8WDU - chains C and 3 of the 36 polymer chains in the assembly; structure by electron microscopy, 2.24 A resolution.

[Chain C]
Name: Photosynthetic reaction center cytochrome c subunit
From: Allochromatium vinosum DSM 180
UniProt: O82947 (CYCR_ALLVD); numbering as in UniProt (aligned over 1-383)
Chain sequence (383 residues; numbered 1 to 383; the number before each row is that of its first residue):
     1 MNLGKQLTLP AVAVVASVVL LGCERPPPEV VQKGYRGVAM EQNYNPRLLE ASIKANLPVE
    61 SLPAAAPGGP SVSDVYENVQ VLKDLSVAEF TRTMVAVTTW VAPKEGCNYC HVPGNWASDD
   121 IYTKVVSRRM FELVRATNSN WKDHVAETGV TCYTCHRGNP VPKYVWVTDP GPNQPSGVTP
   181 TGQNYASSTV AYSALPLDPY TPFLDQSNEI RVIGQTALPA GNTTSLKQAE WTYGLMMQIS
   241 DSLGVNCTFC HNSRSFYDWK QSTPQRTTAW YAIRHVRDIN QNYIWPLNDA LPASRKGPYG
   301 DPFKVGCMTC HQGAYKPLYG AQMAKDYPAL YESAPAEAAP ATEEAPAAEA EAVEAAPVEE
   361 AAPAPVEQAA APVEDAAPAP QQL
Disordered / not traced: 1-22, 334-383
Covalently attached groups: palmitic acid (PLM) linked to Cys23
Bound ions: heme Fe (4 sites), coordinated by Met94, His111, Met130, His144, His156, Met236, His251, His311; Mg2+: Gln183, Glu230 (shared with 1 residue of chain M)
Ligand contacts:
  - heme (HEM), molecule 1: Tyr76, Glu77, Asn78, Val79, Gln80, Val81, Leu82, Phe90, Met94, Val95, Val97, Thr98, Val101, Gly106, Cys107, Cys110, His111, Trp116, Ala117, Lys124, Ser127, Arg128, Phe131
  - heme (HEM), molecule 2: Val97, Val101, Tyr109, Cys110, Tyr122, Thr123, Val126, Ser127, Met130, Phe131, Leu133, Val134, Val150, Thr151, Cys152, Cys155, His156, Pro160, Val161, Pro162, Val165, Ile279, Ile284, Leu291, Arg295, Phe303, Lys304, Val305, Thr309, Cys310
  - heme (HEM), molecule 3: His144, Val145, Ala146, Thr148, Gly149, Val150, Leu204, Ile239, Leu243, Phe249, Gln265, Thr268, Ala269, Ala272, Ile273, His275, Val276, Ile279, Val305, Gly306, Cys307, Cys310, His311, Tyr315, Lys316, Pro317
  - heme (HEM), molecule 4: Ile210, Arg211, Val212, Ile213, Thr232, Tyr233, Met236, Met237, Ile239, Ser240, Leu243, Val245, Asn246, Cys247, Phe249, Cys250, His251, Phe256, Tyr257, Trp259, Gln265, Arg266, Ala269, Trp270, Ile273, Arg274
  - Z41 ((2S)-3-hydroxypropane-1,2-diyl dihexadecanoate): Glu24, Arg25, Pro26
Swiss-Prot annotation at these positions:
  - binding site (heme): Met94, Cys107, Cys110, His111, Met130, His144, Cys152, Cys155, His156, Met236, Cys247, Cys250, His251, Cys307, Cys310, His311
  - lipidation: Cys23 (N-palmitoyl cysteine)

[Chain 3]
Name: Antenna complex alpha/beta subunit
From: Allochromatium vinosum DSM 180
UniProt: D3RP67 (D3RP67_ALLVD); numbering as in UniProt (aligned over 1-66)
Chain sequence (66 residues; each row starts with the number of its first residue):
     1 MMPQLYKIWL AFDPRMALIG LGAFLFALAL FIHYMLLRSP EFDWLLGPDY APVTLSAGMS
    61 ALPAGR
Disordered / not traced: 1-3
Ligand contacts:
  - bacteriochlorophyll a (BCL), molecule 1: Ile8, Phe12, Phe24, Ile32
  - bacteriochlorophyll a (BCL), molecule 2: Leu18, Ile19, Leu21, Gly22, Ala23, Leu25, Phe26, Ala29, His33, Leu36, Trp44
  - bacteriochlorophyll a (BCL), molecule 3: Leu25, Leu28, Ala29, Ile32, His33, Leu36, Phe42
  - spirilloxanthin (CRT), molecule 1: Lys7, Ile8, Ala11
  - spirilloxanthin (CRT), molecule 2: Leu18, Leu21, Phe24, Leu25, Leu28, Phe31, Ile32
  - spirilloxanthin (CRT), molecule 3: Phe26, Ala29, Leu30, His33, Leu37, Trp44
  - Z41 ((2S)-3-hydroxypropane-1,2-diyl dihexadecanoate): Ala27, Leu28, Leu30, Phe31, Tyr34

[Interface between chain C and chain 3]
Contacting residue pairs - 45 pairs, chain C then chain 3:
  Arg25(C) with Leu37(3), hydrogen bond (side chain-backbone); Asp43(3), salt bridge; Leu45(3)
  Pro26(C) with Tyr34(3), hydrogen bond (backbone-side chain)
  Pro27(C) with Arg38(3)
  Val31(C) with Pro63(3); Ala64(3); Gly65(3)
  Gln32(C) with Gly65(3); Arg66(3), hydrogen bond (backbone-backbone)
  Lys33(C) with Ala64(3); Arg66(3)
  Gly34(C) with Arg66(3), hydrogen bond (backbone-side chain)
  Tyr35(C) with Arg66(3)
  Arg36(C) with Arg66(3)
  Tyr44(C) with Leu62(3), hydrophobic; Pro63(3)
  Leu49(C) with Ala61(3); Leu62(3), hydrophobic
  Glu50(C) with Tyr50(3), hydrogen bond; Pro52(3); Val53(3)
  Ile53(C) with Val53(3), hydrophobic; Leu55(3), hydrophobic; Ala61(3), hydrophobic
  Lys54(C) with Val53(3)
  Asn56(C) with Met59(3)
  Leu57(C) with Val53(3), hydrophobic; Thr54(3); Met59(3), hydrophobic
  Pro58(C) with Met59(3)
  Phe249(C) with Pro63(3), hydrophobic
  Tyr315(C) with Ser60(3), hydrogen bond (side chain-backbone); Ala61(3); Leu62(3), hydrogen bond (side chain-backbone); Pro63(3), hydrophobic
  Leu318(C) with Met59(3)
  Tyr319(C) with Met59(3); Ser60(3), hydrogen bond (backbone-backbone); Ala61(3)
  Gly320(C) with Ala57(3); Gly58(3)
  Ala321(C) with Ala57(3); Met59(3), hydrophobic
  Gln322(C) with Ala57(3), hydrogen bond (backbone-backbone)
Other interface residues (no listed pair), chain C (26 interface residues in all): Glu29, Arg47
Other interface residues (no listed pair), chain 3 (23 interface residues in all): Leu46, Ala51, Ser56

[Summary]
The interface between chain C and chain 3 involves 26 residues on one side and 23 on the other, with 9
hydrogen bonds and 1 salt bridge. Among the polar pairs are Arg25(C)-Asp43(3), Arg25(C)-Leu37(3) and
Pro26(C)-Tyr34(3).
Chain C is Photosynthetic reaction center cytochrome c subunit and chain 3 is Antenna complex alpha/beta
subunit, both from Allochromatium vinosum DSM 180; the structure, Photosynthetic LH1-RC complex from the
purple sulfur bacterium Allochromatium vinosum purified by sucrose density, was determined by electron
microscopy (same publication as 8WDV).
